PDB entry 9H8G | electron microscopy, 2.09 A resolution | chains A and D of the 13 polymer chains in the assembly

== Chain A ==
Molecule: 16S rRNA fragment
From: Escherichia coli
Sequence (1541 nucleotides; numbered 1 to 1542; 1 number in that range is skipped by the numbering (no residue carries it; nothing is unmodelled there); the number before each row is that of its first residue):
     1 AAAUUGAAGAGUUUGAUCAUGGCUCAGAUUGAACGCUGGCGGCAGGCCUA
    51 ACACAUGCAAGUCGAACGGUAACAGGAAGAAGCUUGCUUCUUUGCUGACG
   101 AGUGGCGGACGGGUGAGUAAUGUCUGGGAAACUGCCUGAUGGAGGGGGAU
   151 AACUACUGGAAACGGUAGCUAAUACCGCAUAACGUCGCAAGACCAAAGAG
   201 GGGGACCUUCGGGCCUCUUGCCAUCGGAUGUGCCCAGAUGGGAUUAGCUA
   251 GUAGGUGGGGUAACGGCUCACCUAGGCGACGAUCCCUAGCUGGUCUGAGA
   301 GGAUGACCAGCCACACUGGAACUGAGACACGGUCCAGACUCCUACGGGAG
   351 GCAGCAGUGGGGAAUAUUGCACAAUGGGCGCAAGCCUGAUGCAGCCAUGC
   401 CGCGUGUAUGAAGAAGGCCUUCGGGUUGUAAAGUACUUUCAGCGGGGAGG
   451 AAGGGAGUAAAGUUAAUACCUUUGCUCAUUGACGUUACCCGCAGAAGAAG
   501 CACCGGCUAACUCCGUGCCAGCAGCCXCGGUAAUACGGAGGGUGCAAGCG
   551 UUAAUCGGAAUUACUGGGCGUAAAGCGCACGCAGGCGGUUUGUUAAGUCA
   601 GAUGUGAAAUCCCCGGGCUCAACCUGGGAACUGCAUCUGAUACUGGCAAG
   651 CUUGAGUCUCGUAGAGGGGGGUAGAAUUCCAGGUGUAGCGGUGAAAUGCG
   701 UAGAGAUCUGGAGGAAUACCGGUGGCGAAGGCGGCCCCCUGGACGAAGAC
   751 UGACGCUCAGGUGCGAAAGCGUGGGGAGCAAACAGGAUUAGAUACCCUGG
   801 UAGUCCACGCCGUAAACGAUGUCGACUUGGAGGUUGUGCCCUUGAGGCGU
   851 GGCUUCCGGAGCUAACGCGUUAAGUCGACCGCCUGGGGAGUACGGCCGCA
   901 AGGUUAAAACUCAAAUGAAUUGACGGGGGC
   932 CCGCACAAGCGGUGGAGCAUGUGGUUUAAUUCGAUGXAACGCGAAGAACC
   982 UUACCUGGUCUUGACAUCCACGGAAGUUUUCAGAGAUGAGAAUGUGCCUU
  1032 CGGGAACCGUGAGACAGGUGCUGCAUGGCUGUCGUCAGCUCGUGUUGUGA
  1082 AAUGUUGGGUUAAGUCCCGCAACGAGCGCAACCCUUAUCCUUUGUUGCCA
  1132 GCGGUCCGGCCGGGAACUCAAAGGAGACUGCCAGUGAUAAACUGGAGGAA
  1182 GGUGGGGAUGACGUCAAGUCAUCAUGGCCCUUACGACCAGGGCUACACAC
  1232 GUGCUACAAUGGCGCAUACAAAGAGAAGCGACCUCGCGAGAGCAAGCGGA
  1282 CCUCAUAAAGUGCGUCGUAGUCCGGAUUGGAGUCUGCAACUCGACUCCAU
  1332 GAAGUCGGAAUCGCUAGUAAUCGUGGAUCAGAAUGCCACGGUGAAUACGU
  1382 UCCCGGCCUUGUACACACCGCCCGUXACACCAUGGGAGUGGGUUGCAAAA
  1432 GAAGUAGGUAGCUUAACCUUCGGGAGGGCGCUUACCACUUUGUGAUUCAU
  1482 GACUGGGGUGAAGUCGUAACAAGGUAACCGUAGGGGAACCUGCGGUUGGA
  1532 UCACCUCCUUA
Unresolved in the structure: 932-1386, 1535-1542
Modified / non-standard residues: PSU (pseudouridine-5'-monophosphate) at position 516, G7M (N7-methyl-guanosine-5'-monophosphate) at position 527, 2MG (2N-methylguanosine-5'-monophosphate) at position 967, 5MC (5-methylcytidine-5'-monophosphate) at position 968, 2MG (2N-methylguanosine-5'-monophosphate) at position 1208, 4OC (4n,o2'-methylcytidine-5'-monophosphate) at position 1402, 5MC (5-methylcytidine-5'-monophosphate) at position 1407, UR3 (3-methyluridine-5'-monophoshate) at position 1498, 2MG (2N-methylguanosine-5'-monophosphate) at position 1516, MA6 (6N-dimethyladenosine-5'-monophoshate) at position 1518, MA6 (6N-dimethyladenosine-5'-monophoshate) at position 1519
Metal / ion sites: Mg2+ site 1: A8, A298; K+ site 1: G11, U12, G21, G22; K+ site 2: U12, C526, G7M_527, A914; Mg2+ site 2: U13, U14; Mg2+ site 3 near G21 (its only coordinating residue here); Mg2+ site 4: C48, G115; Mg2+ site 5 near A53 (its only coordinating residue here); Mg2+ site 6 near U56 (its only coordinating residue here); Mg2+ site 7: A59, U387; K+ site 3: G61, U62, G104, G105; Mg2+ site 8 near G100 (its only coordinating residue here); K+ site 4: G107, G108, G326; 43 more Mg2+ sites not listed; 27 more K+ sites not listed
Residues lining bound ligands: A1IC4 ((2S,3S)-2-[[(2S)-2-[[(2S,4S)-5-aminocarbonyloxy-4-oxidanyl-2-[[(2S,3R)-3-oxidanylpiperidin-2-yl]carbonylamino]pentanoyl]amino]-3-(1H-imidazol-4-yl)propanoyl]amino]-3-(2-chloranyl-1H-imidazol-4-yl)-3-oxidanyl-propanoic acid): U692, G693, U788, U789, G791, A792, A794, C795, C796, U1506
From the paper describing this entry:
  - binding site for A1IC4: G693, U788 to G791, A794 to C796, U1506
  - conformationally variable residues: U793
  - contacts within the chain: G926-G1505 (pi stacking)

== Chain D ==
Molecule: Small ribosomal subunit protein uS4
From: Escherichia coli
Reference sequence: P0A7V8 (RS4_ECOLI); residues 1-206 here = UniProt positions 1-206
Sequence (206 residues; each row starts with the number of its first residue):
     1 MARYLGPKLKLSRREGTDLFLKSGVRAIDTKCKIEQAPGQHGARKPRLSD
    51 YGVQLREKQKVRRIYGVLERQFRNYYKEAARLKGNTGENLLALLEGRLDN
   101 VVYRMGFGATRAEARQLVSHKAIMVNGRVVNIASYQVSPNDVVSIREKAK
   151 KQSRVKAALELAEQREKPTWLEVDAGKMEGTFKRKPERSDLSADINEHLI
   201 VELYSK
Unresolved in the structure: 1

== How chain A and chain D interact ==
Residue-residue contacts (110):
  A2(A) - Lys83(D)  sugar contact
  A3(A) - Lys83(D)  salt bridge to the phosphate
  A8(A) - Glu202(D)  hydrogen bond to the base
  A8(A) - Ser205(D)  hydrogen bond to the base
  A8(A) - Lys206(D)  hydrogen bond to the sugar
  A26(A) - Lys206(D)  base contact
  C400(A) - Arg70(D)  salt bridge to the phosphate
  C401(A) - Arg70(D)  salt bridge to the phosphate
  C401(A) - Asn74(D)  hydrogen bond to the phosphate
  G402(A) - Gln71(D)  hydrogen bond to the phosphate
  G402(A) - Ile132(D)  sugar contact
  G402(A) - Ser134(D)  hydrogen bond to the phosphate
  C403(A) - Gln71(D)  hydrogen bond to the phosphate
  C403(A) - Ser134(D)  hydrogen bond to the phosphate
  G404(A) - Ala2(D)  base contact
  G404(A) - Arg3(D)  phosphate contact
  G404(A) - Arg115(D)  salt bridge to the phosphate
  G404(A) - Ser119(D)  sugar contact
  U405(A) - Ala2(D)  base contact
  U405(A) - Arg3(D)  salt bridge to the phosphate
  G406(A) - Arg3(D)  hydrogen bond to the phosphate
  G406(A) - Leu5(D)  phosphate contact
  G406(A) - Gln116(D)  hydrogen bond to the sugar
  U407(A) - Arg3(D)  salt bridge to the phosphate
  U407(A) - Thr110(D)  phosphate contact
  U407(A) - Ala112(D)  phosphate contact
  U407(A) - Glu113(D)  sugar contact
  U407(A) - Gln116(D)  hydrogen bond to the sugar
  A408(A) - Lys8(D)  salt bridge to the phosphate
  A408(A) - Ser23(D)  phosphate contact
  A408(A) - Thr110(D)  hydrogen bond to the phosphate
  A408(A) - Ala112(D)  phosphate contact
  A408(A) - Glu113(D)  sugar contact
  U409(A) - Lys22(D)  phosphate contact
  U409(A) - Ser23(D)  hydrogen bond to the phosphate
  G410(A) - Arg26(D)  salt bridge to the phosphate
  G410(A) - Lys31(D)  salt bridge to the phosphate
  A411(A) - Arg26(D)  salt bridge to the phosphate
  G413(A) - Lys31(D)  base contact
  C419(A) - Gln40(D)  hydrogen bond to the sugar
  U426(A) - Arg13(D)  phosphate contact
  U426(A) - Lys33(D)  phosphate contact
  U426(A) - Gln36(D)  hydrogen bond to the phosphate
  U426(A) - Gly39(D)  sugar contact
  U427(A) - Lys10(D)  phosphate contact
  U427(A) - Arg13(D)  salt bridge to the phosphate
  U427(A) - Pro38(D)  phosphate contact
  G428(A) - Pro7(D)  phosphate contact
  G428(A) - Lys10(D)  salt bridge to the phosphate
  U429(A) - Leu9(D)  sugar contact
  U429(A) - Lys10(D)  phosphate contact
  U429(A) - Arg13(D)  salt bridge to the phosphate
  U429(A) - Lys22(D)  phosphate contact
  U429(A) - Cys32(D)  phosphate contact
  A430(A) - Pro7(D)  phosphate contact
  A430(A) - Lys8(D)  hydrogen bond to the phosphate
  A430(A) - Leu9(D)  hydrogen bond to the phosphate
  A430(A) - Lys22(D)  salt bridge to the phosphate
  C436(A) - Arg154(D)  sugar contact
  U437(A) - Gln116(D)  base contact
  U437(A) - His120(D)  hydrogen bond to the sugar
  U437(A) - Gln152(D)  sugar contact
  U437(A) - Arg154(D)  hydrogen bond to the sugar
  U438(A) - His120(D)  sugar contact
  U438(A) - Lys148(D)  salt bridge to the phosphate
  U439(A) - Ser119(D)  hydrogen bond to the sugar
  U439(A) - His120(D)  base contact
  U439(A) - Lys121(D)  phosphate contact
  U439(A) - Asn131(D)  hydrogen bond to the sugar
  C440(A) - Lys121(D)  salt bridge to the phosphate
  C489(A) - Lys121(D)  salt bridge to the phosphate
  C490(A) - Arg146(D)  salt bridge to the phosphate
  G491(A) - Lys148(D)  phosphate contact
  A495(A) - His120(D)  base contact
  A499(A) - Ala2(D)  base contact
  U508(A) - Tyr51(D)  sugar contact
  A509(A) - Ser49(D)  phosphate contact
  A509(A) - Tyr51(D)  phosphate contact
  A509(A) - Gly52(D)  sugar contact
  A510(A) - Leu48(D)  phosphate contact
  C511(A) - His41(D)  hydrogen bond to the phosphate
  U512(A) - Gln40(D)  hydrogen bond to the sugar
  U512(A) - His41(D)  salt bridge to the phosphate
  G541(A) - Gly39(D)  sugar contact
  G541(A) - Gln40(D)  sugar contact
  G542(A) - Lys10(D)  salt bridge to the phosphate
  G542(A) - Arg14(D)  hydrogen bond to the phosphate
  U543(A) - Arg14(D)  salt bridge to the phosphate
  G544(A) - Leu55(D)  phosphate contact
  G544(A) - Arg56(D)  salt bridge to the phosphate
  G544(A) - Gln59(D)  phosphate contact
  G544(A) - Arg63(D)  salt bridge to the phosphate
  C545(A) - Lys58(D)  salt bridge to the phosphate
  C545(A) - Gln59(D)  phosphate contact
  C545(A) - Arg62(D)  salt bridge to the phosphate
  C545(A) - Glu69(D)  phosphate contact
  A546(A) - Leu68(D)  phosphate contact
  A546(A) - Glu69(D)  hydrogen bond to the phosphate
  A546(A) - Arg70(D)  hydrogen bond to the phosphate
  A547(A) - Ala2(D)  hydrogen bond to the phosphate
  A547(A) - Leu68(D)  phosphate contact
  C613(A) - Arg81(D)  salt bridge to the phosphate
  C614(A) - Arg81(D)  salt bridge to the phosphate
  U619(A) - Val129(D)  base contact
  U619(A) - Val130(D)  base contact
  U619(A) - Asn131(D)  hydrogen bond to the base
  U619(A) - Ile132(D)  base contact
  U619(A) - Tyr135(D)  sugar contact
  C620(A) - Ile132(D)  base contact
  C620(A) - Tyr135(D)  sugar contact
Other interface residues (no listed pair), chain A (52 interface residues in all): A28, G425, G540
Other interface residues (no listed pair), chain D (63 interface residues in all): Tyr4, Leu21, Thr30, Arg73, Ala133

== Summary ==
52 residues of chain A face 63 of chain D across their interface, with 28 hydrogen bonds and 27 salt bridges.
Polar pairs include A8(A)-Glu202(D), A8(A)-Ser205(D) and U619(A)-Asn131(D). Ligands of chain A: compound
A1IC4. From the paper: a binding site for A1IC4 at G693(A), U788(A) and A794(A) among others; conformational
variability at U793(A).
Chain A is 16S rRNA fragment and chain D is Small ribosomal subunit protein uS4, both from Escherichia coli;
the structure, Complex 5 30S-GE81112, was determined by electron microscopy (same publication as 9H9H, 9H9I,
9H9J, 9H9K, 9H9L, 9H9M and 9H9N).
